Entry 8A1U (electron microscopy, 2.86 A resolution); this record covers chains A and B of the 6 polymer chains in the assembly.

Chain A:
Protein: Na(+)-translocating NADH-quinone reductase subunit A
Organism: Vibrio cholerae
Notes: EC 7.2.1.1
UniProtKB: Q9KPS1 (NQRA_VIBCH); residue numbers follow UniProt; this construct covers 1-446
Sequence (468 residues; each row starts with the number of its first residue; numbers below 1 keep their minus sign (Met-21 is residue -21)):
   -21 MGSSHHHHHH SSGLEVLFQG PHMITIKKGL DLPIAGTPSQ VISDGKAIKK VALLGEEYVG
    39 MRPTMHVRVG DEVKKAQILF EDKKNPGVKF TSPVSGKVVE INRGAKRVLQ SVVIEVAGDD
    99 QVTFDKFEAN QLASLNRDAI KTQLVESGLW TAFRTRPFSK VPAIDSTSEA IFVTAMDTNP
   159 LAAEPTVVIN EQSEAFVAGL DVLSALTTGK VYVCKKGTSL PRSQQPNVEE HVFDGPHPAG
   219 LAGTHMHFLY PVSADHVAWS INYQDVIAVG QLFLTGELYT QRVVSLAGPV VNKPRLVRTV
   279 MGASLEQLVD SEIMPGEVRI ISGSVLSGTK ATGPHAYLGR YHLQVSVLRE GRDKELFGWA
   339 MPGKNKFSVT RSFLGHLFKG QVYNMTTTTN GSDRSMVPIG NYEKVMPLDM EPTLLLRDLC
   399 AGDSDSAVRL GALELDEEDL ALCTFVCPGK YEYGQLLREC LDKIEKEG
Unresolved in the structure: -21 to -2
Sequence notes: initiating methionine (-21); expression tag (-20 to 0)

Chain B:
Protein: Na(+)-translocating NADH-quinone reductase subunit B
Organism: Vibrio cholerae
Notes: EC 7.2.1.1
UniProtKB: Q9KPS2 (NQRB_VIBCH); numbering as in UniProt (aligned over 1-415)
Sequence (415 residues; numbered 1 to 415; the number before each row is that of its first residue):
     1 MGLKKFLEDI EHHFEPGGKH EKWFALYEAA ATLFYTPGLV TKRSSHVRDS VDLKRIMIMV
    61 WLAVFPAMFW GMYNAGGQAI AALNHLYSGD QLAAIVAGNW HYWLTEMLGG TMSSDAGWGS
   121 KMLLGATYFL PIYATVFIVG GFWEVLFCMV RKHEVNEGFF VTSILFALIV PPTLPLWQAA
   181 LGITFGVVVA KEVFGGTGRN FLNPALAGRA FLFFAYPAQI SGDLVWTAAD GYSGATALSQ
   241 WAQGGAGALI NNATGQTITW MDAFIGNIPG SIGEVSTLAL MIGAAFIVYM GIASWRIIGG
   301 VMIGMILLST LFNVIGSDTN AMFNMPWHWH LVLGGFAFGM FFMATDPVSA SFTNSGKWAY
   361 GILIGVMCVL IRVVNPAYPE GMMLAILFAN LFAPLFDHVV VERNIKRRLA RYGKQ
Unresolved in the structure: 1-19, 415
Covalent attachments: flavin mononucleotide (FMN) linked to Thr236
Bound ions: Na+ site 1: Ala263, Val275, Val332; Na+ site 2: Ile371, Arg372, Asn375, Tyr378
Ligand contacts:
  - 1,2-Distearoyl-sn-glycerophosphoethanolamine (3PE), molecule 1: Trp61, Phe65, Met68, Phe69, Met72, Trp100, Leu104, Leu108, Gly109, Gly110, Thr111, Gly117, Trp118, Gly119, Ser120, Met122, Leu123, Ala126, Thr127, Leu130, Pro131, Tyr133
  - 1,2-Distearoyl-sn-glycerophosphoethanolamine (3PE), molecule 2: Trp143, Leu146, Phe147, Val150, Arg151, Leu181, Thr184, Phe185, Val188, Val189, Phe211
  - 1,2-Distearoyl-sn-glycerophosphoethanolamine (3PE), molecule 3: Trp260, Met261, Phe264, Met281, Trp327, His328, Trp329, Leu331
  - 1,2-Distearoyl-sn-glycerophosphoethanolamine (3PE), molecule 4: Trp295, Arg296, Leu307, Asn354, Ser355, Trp358, Ala359, Ile362, Leu363, Val366, Phe396
  - FMN (flavin mononucleotide), molecule 1: Ile169, Leu206, Arg209, Phe213, Trp226, Ala237, Leu238, Ser239, Gly270, Ser271, Glu274, Gly334, Gly335, Phe338, Gly339, Met343, Tyr378, Pro379, Glu380, Gly381, Met382, Met383, Leu384
  - FMN, molecule 2: Phe213, Phe214, Pro217, Ser221, Gly222, Asp223, Gln243, Ala377, Tyr378, Pro379
  - riboflavin (RBF): Ile56, Met57, Val60, Gly158, Val161, Thr162, Leu165, Lys191, Gly196, Thr197, Gly198, Arg199, Asn200, Leu202, Asn203, Pro204, Ala205, Ile292, Ala293, Phe342, Met343, Thr345, Asp346, Pro347, Val348, Ser349
  - ubiquinone-2 (UQ2): Leu26, Ala29, Ala30, Leu33, Phe137, Ile138, Gly141, Phe142, Glu144, Val145, Val155, Asn156, Glu157, Phe159, Phe160

Interface between chain A and chain B:
Residue-residue contacts (130; chain A residue first):
  Leu10(A) with Val47(B), hydrophobic
  His225(A) with Tyr412(B); Lys414(B)
  Phe226(A) with Lys414(B), hydrogen bond (backbone-side chain)
  Leu227(A) with Lys414(B)
  Tyr228(A) with Arg411(B)
  Pro229(A) with Arg411(B), hydrogen bond (backbone-side chain); Tyr412(B), hydrophobic
  His234(A) with Arg411(B)
  Arg297(A) with Val40(B); Thr41(B), hydrogen bond (side chain-backbone); His46(B), hydrogen bond
  Ile299(A) with His46(B)
  Val303(A) with Ser45(B), hydrogen bond (backbone-backbone); His46(B), hydrogen bond (backbone-backbone); Val47(B), hydrophobic
  Leu304(A) with Ser44(B); Ser45(B), hydrogen bond (backbone-backbone)
  Gly306(A) with Ser44(B); His46(B), hydrogen bond (backbone-side chain)
  Leu326(A) with Val47(B), hydrophobic
  Glu328(A) with Val40(B)
  Gly329(A) with Gly38(B); Leu39(B); Val40(B)
  Arg330(A) with Gly38(B); Val40(B)
  Lys332(A) with Thr36(B); Gly38(B)
  Glu333(A) with Tyr35(B); Thr36(B), hydrogen bond (backbone-backbone)
  Leu334(A) with Phe34(B); Tyr35(B)
  Phe335(A) with Leu33(B); Phe34(B), hydrogen bond (backbone-backbone)
  Gly336(A) with Thr36(B)
  Trp337(A) with Thr32(B); Leu33(B), hydrogen bond (side chain-backbone); Thr36(B); Lys54(B); Arg55(B), hydrogen bond (backbone-side chain); Ile58(B), hydrophobic
  Ala338(A) with Arg55(B)
  Met339(A) with Arg55(B), hydrogen bond (backbone-side chain)
  Lys344(A) with Ser50(B)
  Phe345(A) with Asp49(B); Ser50(B), hydrogen bond (backbone-side chain)
  Ser346(A) with Asp49(B), hydrogen bond; Val51(B)
  Val347(A) with Asp49(B), hydrogen bond (backbone-side chain)
  Thr348(A) with Val51(B); Met290(B)
  Arg349(A) with Tyr289(B), hydrogen bond (side chain-backbone); Met290(B), hydrogen bond (backbone-backbone)
  Ser350(A) with Arg55(B), hydrogen bond; Met290(B)
  Phe351(A) with Ser50(B); Val51(B); Arg55(B)
  His354(A) with Tyr289(B), hydrogen bond
  Leu355(A) with Tyr289(B)
  Met363(A) with Val47(B), hydrophobic
  Thr364(A) with His46(B); Val47(B)
  Thr365(A) with Val40(B); Thr41(B), hydrogen bond (backbone-backbone); His46(B)
  Thr366(A) with Leu39(B), hydrogen bond (side chain-backbone); Arg48(B)
  Thr367(A) with Leu39(B), hydrogen bond (backbone-backbone); Val40(B); Thr41(B); Arg48(B)
  Asn368(A) with Arg48(B), hydrogen bond (side chain-backbone); Asp49(B); Ser50(B); Asp52(B)
  Ser370(A) with Pro37(B)
  Arg372(A) with Glu154(B), salt bridge; Val155(B); Asn156(B); Glu157(B), salt bridge
  Ser373(A) with Thr197(B), hydrogen bond (side chain-backbone); Arg199(B), hydrogen bond
  Met374(A) with Gly198(B)
  Val375(A) with Leu53(B), hydrophobic; Pro347(B), hydrophobic
  Pro376(A) with Pro347(B); Phe352(B), hydrophobic
  Ile377(A) with Ile56(B), hydrophobic; Gly291(B)
  Glu381(A) with Phe352(B)
  Asp387(A) with Asn404(B), hydrogen bond; Arg407(B), salt bridge; Arg408(B); Tyr412(B)
  Met388(A) with Asn404(B); Arg408(B)
  Glu389(A) with Thr353(B); Val400(B); Val401(B); Asn404(B)
  Thr391(A) with Phe352(B)
  Leu392(A) with Phe352(B), hydrophobic; Thr353(B); Val401(B), hydrophobic
  Arg395(A) with Gly198(B), hydrogen bond (side chain-backbone); Phe352(B)
  Arg407(A) with Glu402(B), salt bridge; Ile405(B); Arg408(B), hydrogen bond (backbone-side chain)
  Leu408(A) with Arg408(B), hydrogen bond (backbone-side chain)
  Gly409(A) with Arg408(B)
  Glu412(A) with Arg408(B), salt bridge; Tyr412(B), hydrogen bond
  Ala419(A) with Ser45(B), hydrogen bond (backbone-side chain)
  Thr422(A) with Ser45(B); Arg48(B)
  Phe423(A) with Ser45(B); Val47(B); Arg48(B); Asp49(B), hydrogen bond (backbone-backbone)
  Pro426(A) with Ile56(B), hydrophobic
  Lys428(A) with Asp49(B), hydrogen bond (side chain-backbone); Val51(B), hydrogen bond (side chain-backbone)
  Tyr429(A) with Arg199(B)
  Glu430(A) with Lys42(B); Arg43(B), salt bridge; Arg48(B), salt bridge
  Gln433(A) with Arg43(B), hydrogen bond
Also at the interface, not in a pair above, chain A (77 interface residues in all): Ser302, Ser305, Thr307, Lys308, Asp331, Pro340, Gly341, Gly369, Asn379, Lys382, Val424
Also at the interface, not in a pair above, chain B (55 interface residues in all): Met59, Val288, Ile292, Val348, Asn354, Asp397

In short:
Chain A and chain B form an interface of 77 and 55 residues respectively, with 36 hydrogen bonds and 7 salt
bridges. Among the polar pairs are Arg372(A)-Glu154(B), Arg372(A)-Glu157(B) and Asp387(A)-Arg407(B). Ligands
of chain B: riboflavin, 4 copies of 1,2-Distearoyl-sn-glycerophosphoethanolamine, ubiquinone-2 and flavin
mononucleotide.
Chain A is Na(+)-translocating NADH-quinone reductase subunit A and chain B is Na(+)-translocating
NADH-quinone reductase subunit B, both from Vibrio cholerae; the structure, Sodium pumping NADH-quinone
oxidoreductase with substrates NADH and Q2, was determined by electron microscopy (same publication as 8A1T,
8A1V, 8A1W, 8A1X, 8A1Y, 8ACW and 8ACY).
